PDB entry 2FK6 | X-ray diffraction, 2.90 A resolution | chains R and A

== Chain R ==
Molecule: Trna(thr)
Sequence (79 nucleotides; numbered 1 to 79; the number before each row is that of its first residue):
     1 GCUUCCAUAG CUCAGCAGGU AGAGCACUUC CAUGGUAAGG AAGAGGUCAG CGGUUCGAGC
    61 CCGCUUGGAA GCUUAAAUG
Unresolved in the structure: 26-45, 74-79

== Chain A ==
Protein: Ribonuclease Z
From: Bacillus subtilis
Notes: EC 3.1.26.11
UniProtKB: P54548 (RNZ_BACSU); residues 1-307 here = UniProt positions 1-307
Amino-acid sequence (320 residues; numbered 1 to 320; the number before each row is that of its first residue):
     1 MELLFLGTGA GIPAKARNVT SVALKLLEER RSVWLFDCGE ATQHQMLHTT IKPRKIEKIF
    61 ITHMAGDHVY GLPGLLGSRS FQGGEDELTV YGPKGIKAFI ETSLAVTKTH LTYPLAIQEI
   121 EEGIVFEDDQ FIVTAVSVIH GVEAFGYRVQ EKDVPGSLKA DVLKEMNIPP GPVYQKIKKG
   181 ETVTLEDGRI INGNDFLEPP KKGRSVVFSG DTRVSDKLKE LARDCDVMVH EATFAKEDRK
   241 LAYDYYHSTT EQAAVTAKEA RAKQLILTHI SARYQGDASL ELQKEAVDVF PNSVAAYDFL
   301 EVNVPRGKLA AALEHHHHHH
Unresolved in the structure: 308-320
Construct notes: engineered mutation Met-46 (Ile in P54548), Ala-65 (His in P54548), Met-228 (Leu in P54548); expression tag (308-320)
Ion coordination: Zn2+: Asp-67, His-68, Asp-211, His-269
Swiss-Prot annotation at these positions:
  - active site: Asp-67 (Proton acceptor)
  - binding site (Zn(2+)): His-63, Asp-67, His-68, His-140, Asp-211, His-269

== Interface between chain R and chain A ==
Pairs across the interface - 23 pairs, chain R then chain A:
  U3(R) / Lys-52(A)  salt bridge to the phosphate
  U3(R) / Arg-54(A)  hydrogen bond to the sugar
  U3(R) / Gln-82(A)  sugar contact
  U4(R) / Lys-52(A)  phosphate contact
  U4(R) / Arg-54(A)  sugar contact
  G19(R) / Gly-171(A)  hydrogen bond to the base
  G19(R) / Pro-172(A)  base contact
  G19(R) / Tyr-174(A)  base contact
  G19(R) / Gln-175(A)  hydrogen bond to the base
  U55(R) / Lys-178(A)  hydrogen bond to the phosphate
  C56(R) / Ser-157(A)  hydrogen bond to the phosphate
  C56(R) / Leu-158(A)  hydrogen bond to the phosphate
  C56(R) / Ala-160(A)  sugar contact
  C56(R) / Tyr-174(A)  base contact
  C56(R) / Gln-175(A)  base contact
  C56(R) / Lys-178(A)  salt bridge to the phosphate
  C61(R) / Arg-31(A)  salt bridge to the phosphate
  C62(R) / Leu-27(A)  sugar contact
  C62(R) / Glu-28(A)  sugar contact
  C62(R) / Arg-31(A)  salt bridge to the phosphate
  G63(R) / Leu-27(A)  phosphate contact
  C64(R) / Thr-50(A)  phosphate contact
  U73(R) / Phe-81(A)  base contact
Other interface residues (no listed pair), chain R (11 interface residues in all): C2
Other interface residues (no listed pair), chain A (18 interface residues in all): Lys-55, Pro-170

== Overview ==
The interface between chain R and chain A involves 11 residues on one side and 18 on the other, with 6
hydrogen bonds and 4 salt bridges. Among the polar pairs are G19(R)/Gly-171(A), G19(R)/Gln-175(A) and
U3(R)/Arg-54(A).
Chain R is Trna(thr) and chain A is Ribonuclease Z (Bacillus subtilis); the structure, Crystal Structure of
RNAse Z/tRNA(Thr) complex, was determined by X-ray diffraction.
